PDB entry 8TOM | electron microscopy, 3.10 A resolution | chains I and K of the 9 polymer chains in the assembly

Chain I:
Protein: DNA-directed RNA polymerase subunit beta
From: Escherichia coli (strain K12)
Notes: EC 2.7.7.6
Reference sequence: P0A8V2 (RPOB_ECOLI); residue numbers follow UniProt; this construct covers 1-1342
Sequence (1342 residues; numbered 1 to 1342; the number before each row is that of its first residue):
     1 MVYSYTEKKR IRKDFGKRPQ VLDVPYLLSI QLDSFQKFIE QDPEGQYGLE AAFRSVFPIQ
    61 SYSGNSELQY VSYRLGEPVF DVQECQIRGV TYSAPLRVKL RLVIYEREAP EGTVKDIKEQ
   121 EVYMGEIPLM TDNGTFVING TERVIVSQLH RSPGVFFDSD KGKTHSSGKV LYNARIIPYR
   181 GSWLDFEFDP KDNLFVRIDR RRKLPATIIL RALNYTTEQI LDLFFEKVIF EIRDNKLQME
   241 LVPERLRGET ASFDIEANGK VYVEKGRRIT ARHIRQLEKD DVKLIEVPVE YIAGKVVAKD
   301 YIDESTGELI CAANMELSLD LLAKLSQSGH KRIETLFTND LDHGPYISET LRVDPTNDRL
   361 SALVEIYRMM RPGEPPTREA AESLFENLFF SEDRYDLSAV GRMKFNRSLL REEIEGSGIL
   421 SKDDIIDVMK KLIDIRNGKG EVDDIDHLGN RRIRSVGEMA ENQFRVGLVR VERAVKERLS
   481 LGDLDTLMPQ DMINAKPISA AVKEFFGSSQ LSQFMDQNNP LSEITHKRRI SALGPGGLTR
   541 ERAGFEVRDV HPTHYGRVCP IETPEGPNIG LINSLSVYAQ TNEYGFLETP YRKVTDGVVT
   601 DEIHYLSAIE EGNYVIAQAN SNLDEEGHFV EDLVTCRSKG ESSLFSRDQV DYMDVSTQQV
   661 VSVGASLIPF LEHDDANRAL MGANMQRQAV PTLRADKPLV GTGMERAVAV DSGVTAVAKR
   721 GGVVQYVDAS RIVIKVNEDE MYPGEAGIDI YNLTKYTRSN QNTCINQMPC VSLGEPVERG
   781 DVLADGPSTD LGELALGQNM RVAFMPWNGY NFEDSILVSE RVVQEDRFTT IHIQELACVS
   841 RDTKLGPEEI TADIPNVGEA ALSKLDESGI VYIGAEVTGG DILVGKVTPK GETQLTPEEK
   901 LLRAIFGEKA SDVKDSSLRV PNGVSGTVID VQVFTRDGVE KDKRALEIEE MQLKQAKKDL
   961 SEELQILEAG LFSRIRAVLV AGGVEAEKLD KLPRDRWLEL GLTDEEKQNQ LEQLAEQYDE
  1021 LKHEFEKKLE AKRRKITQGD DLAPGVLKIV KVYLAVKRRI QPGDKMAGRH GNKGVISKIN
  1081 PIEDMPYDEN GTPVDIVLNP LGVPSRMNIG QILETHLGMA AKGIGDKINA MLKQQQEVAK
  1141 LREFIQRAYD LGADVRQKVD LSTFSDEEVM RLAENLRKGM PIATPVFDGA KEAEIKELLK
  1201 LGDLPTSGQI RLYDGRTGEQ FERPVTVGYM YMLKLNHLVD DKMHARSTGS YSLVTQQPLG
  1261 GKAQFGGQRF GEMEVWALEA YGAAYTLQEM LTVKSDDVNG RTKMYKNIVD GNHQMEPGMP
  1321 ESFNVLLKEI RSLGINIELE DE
Not modelled in the structure: 1, 1342
Ligand contacts:
  - chapso (1N7), molecule 1: Gln46, Tyr47, Tyr179, Ser398, Ala399, Val400, Arg452, Glu458, Arg465, Glu583, Tyr584
  - chapso (1N7), molecule 2: Gln725, Tyr726, Glu962, Ile966

Chain K:
Protein: DNA-directed RNA polymerase subunit omega
From: Escherichia coli (strain K12)
Notes: EC 2.7.7.6
Reference sequence: P0A800 (RPOZ_ECOLI); residues 1-91 here = UniProt positions 1-91
Sequence (91 residues; numbered 1 to 91; the number before each row is that of its first residue):
     1 MARVTVQDAV EKIGNRFDLV LVAARRARQM QVGGKDPLVP EENDKTTVIA LREIEEGLIN
    61 NQILDVRERQ EQQEQEAAEL QAVTAIAEGR R
Not modelled in the structure: 1-2, 77-91

Interface between chain I and chain K:
Residue-residue contacts - 7 pairs, chain I then chain K:
  Gly1282(I) - Phe17(K)
  Tyr1285(I) - Leu21(K)  hydrophobic
  Gly1311(I) - Gln31(K)  hydrogen bond (backbone-side chain)
  Asn1312(I) - Val32(K)
  His1313(I) - Arg28(K)
  His1313(I) - Gln31(K)  hydrogen bond
  Gln1314(I) - Arg28(K)

In short:
6 residues of chain I face 5 of chain K across their interface, with 2 hydrogen bonds. Polar contacts include
Gly1311(I)-Gln31(K) and His1313(I)-Gln31(K). Chain I binds chapso.
Chain I is DNA-directed RNA polymerase subunit beta and chain K is DNA-directed RNA polymerase subunit omega,
both from Escherichia coli (strain K12); the structure, Escherichia coli RNA polymerase closed complex
intermediate at the lambda PR promoter, was determined by electron microscopy, deposited together with 8TO1,
8TO6, 8TO8 and 8TOE.
